Entry 2G2P (X-ray diffraction, 2.10 A resolution); this record covers chains A and C of the 4 polymer chains in the assembly.

# Chain A (and C)
Protein: Transthyretin-like protein
Source organism: Escherichia coli
Notes: chain C of this document is another copy of the same molecule, construct and numbering; everything in this record applies to it too
UniProt: P76341 (YEDX_ECOLI); residues 1-114 here correspond to UniProt positions 24-137 (UniProt number = residue number + 23)
Sequence (114 residues; numbered 1 to 114; the number before each row is that of its first residue):
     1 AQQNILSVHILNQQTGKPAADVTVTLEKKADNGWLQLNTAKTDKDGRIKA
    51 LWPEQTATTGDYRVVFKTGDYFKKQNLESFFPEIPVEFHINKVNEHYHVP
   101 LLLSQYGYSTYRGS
Not modelled in the structure: 1-3 (chain C: 1-2)
Bound ions: Zn2+ site 1: H9, H98; Zn2+ site 2: D61, H89; Zn2+ site 3: H96, H98; Zn2+ site 4: H96, S114

# Chain A / chain C interface
Pairs across the interface (11):
  L11(A) - Y111(C)  hydrophobic
  L11(A) - R112(C)
  L11(A) - G113(C)
  Q13(A) - T110(C)
  Q13(A) - Y111(C)
  L102(A) - L102(C)  hydrophobic
  L102(A) - Y111(C)  hydrophobic
  Y111(A) - L11(C)  hydrophobic
  Y111(A) - L102(C)  hydrophobic
  Y111(A) - Y111(C)  hydrogen bond
  R112(A) - L11(C)
Also at the interface, not in a pair above, chain A (9 interface residues in all): G16, R47, S109, S114
Also at the interface, not in a pair above, chain C (13 interface residues in all): Q13, G16, K17, P18, R47, S109, S114

# Summary
9 residues of chain A and 13 residues of chain C are in contact; the contacts include 1 hydrogen bond. Its one
hydrogen-bonded contact is Y111(A)-Y111(C). H9(A) and H98(A) form the Zn2+ site 1. D61(A) and H89(A) form the
Zn2+ site 2.
Both chains are Transthyretin-like protein (Escherichia coli). Entry 2G2P (Crystal Structure of E.coli
transthyretin-related protein with bound Zn and Br) was determined by X-ray diffraction, deposited together
with 2G2N.
